Entry 6W39 (X-ray diffraction, 1.74 A resolution); this record covers chains A and B.

Chain A (and B):
Protein: Serine/threonine-protein kinase/endoribonuclease IRE1
From: Homo sapiens
Notes: EC 2.7.11.1, 3.1.26.-; chain B of this document is another copy of the same molecule, construct and numbering; everything in this record applies to it too
UniProtKB: O75460 (ERN1_HUMAN); numbering as in UniProt (aligned over 547-977)
Sequence (431 residues; numbered 547 to 977; the number before each row is that of its first residue):
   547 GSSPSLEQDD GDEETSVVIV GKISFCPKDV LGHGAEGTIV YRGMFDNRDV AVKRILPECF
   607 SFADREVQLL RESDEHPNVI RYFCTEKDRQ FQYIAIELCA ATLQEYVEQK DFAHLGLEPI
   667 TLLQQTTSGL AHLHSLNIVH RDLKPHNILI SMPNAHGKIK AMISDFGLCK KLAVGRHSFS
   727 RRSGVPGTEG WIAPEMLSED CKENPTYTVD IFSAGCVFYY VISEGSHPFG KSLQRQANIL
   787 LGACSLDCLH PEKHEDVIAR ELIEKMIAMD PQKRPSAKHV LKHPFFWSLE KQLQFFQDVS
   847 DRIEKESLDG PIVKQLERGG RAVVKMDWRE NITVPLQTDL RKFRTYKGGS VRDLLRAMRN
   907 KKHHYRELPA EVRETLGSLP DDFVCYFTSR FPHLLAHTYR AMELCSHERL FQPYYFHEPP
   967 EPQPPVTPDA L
Unresolved in the structure: 547-562, 580, 715-733, 745-748, 887-889, 964-977 (chain B: 547-562, 656-657, 715-733, 745-748, 888-889, 964-977)
Residues lining bound ligands: G-1749 (SJG; ethyl N-[6-methyl-5-[3-[2-[[(3S)-piperidin-3-yl]amino]pyrimidin-4-yl]pyridin-2-yl]oxy-naphthalen-1-yl]carbamate): Leu577, Gly578, Val586, Ala597, Lys599, Glu612, Leu615, Leu616, Ile626, Ile640, Ile642, Glu643, Leu644, Cys645, Ala646, Ala647, Thr648, Glu651, His692, Asn693, Leu695, Ser710, Asp711, Phe712, Leu714
Curated features (UniProtKB/Swiss-Prot):
  - region: Asn906, Lys907 (Interacts with hydroxy-aryl-aldehyde inhibitors)
  - active site: Asp688 (Proton acceptor)
  - binding site (ATP): Leu577 to Ile585, Lys599, Glu643 to Cys645, Lys690 to Asn693, Asp711
  - site: Tyr892 (Interacts with hydroxy-aryl-aldehyde inhibitors)
  - modified residue: Ser724 (Phosphoserine), Ser729 (Phosphoserine), Thr973 (Phosphothreonine)
  - natural variant: Arg635 (R635W: In a gastric adenocarcinoma sample), Ser769 (S769F: In a glioblastoma multiforme sample), Pro830 (P830L: In an ovarian serous carcinoma sample)
  - mutagenesis: Lys599 (K599A: Loss of autophosphorylation and of endoribonuclease activity. Inhibition of growth arrest)
What the authors report for this chain:
  - binding site for G-1749: Glu612, Leu615, Leu616, Cys645, Glu651, Asp711, Phe712, Leu714
  - contacts within the chain: Lys599-Glu612 (salt bridge)
  - self-association interface (contacts with another copy of this molecule); pairs are residue here / residue on that copy: Asp620-Arg627 (salt bridge), Asp620, Glu621, Arg627
  - conformationally variable residues (order/disorder transition, side-chain flip): Phe712, Cys715 to Pro732, Glu745 to Lys748
  - catalytic residues: Lys599 (proposed by the authors, not directly observed)
  - mutagenesis - R611A/R687A, R611A/R687A/K716A, R687A/K716A: increased catalytic activity on G-1749
  - mutagenesis - R611A/R687A/K716A, R611A/R687A/K716A/R722A/N750A: abolished catalytic activity on autophosphorylate
  - mutagenesis - R687A: unchanged catalytic activity on G-1749

Interface between chain A and chain B:
Residue-residue contacts (51; chain A residue first):
  Lys568(A) - Thr631(B)  hydrogen bond (side chain-backbone)
  Lys568(A) - Glu632(B)
  Phe591(A) - Phe591(B)  hydrophobic
  Phe591(A) - Phe629(B)
  Phe591(A) - Cys630(B)  hydrophobic
  Asp592(A) - Arg617(B)  salt bridge
  Asp592(A) - Tyr628(B)  hydrogen bond
  Asp592(A) - Cys630(B)
  Asp592(A) - Thr631(B)
  Asn593(A) - Arg617(B)  hydrogen bond
  Arg594(A) - Arg617(B)
  Arg594(A) - Asp620(B)  salt bridge
  Arg594(A) - Tyr628(B)  hydrogen bond (side chain-backbone)
  Arg617(A) - Asp592(B)  hydrogen bond (side chain-backbone)
  Arg617(A) - Asn593(B)  hydrogen bond
  Arg617(A) - Arg594(B)
  Asp620(A) - Arg594(B)  salt bridge
  Asp620(A) - Arg627(B)  salt bridge
  Glu621(A) - Arg627(B)  salt bridge
  Arg627(A) - Asp620(B)  salt bridge
  Arg627(A) - Glu621(B)  salt bridge
  Arg627(A) - Arg627(B)
  Arg627(A) - Tyr628(B)  hydrogen bond (side chain-backbone)
  Tyr628(A) - Asp592(B)  hydrogen bond
  Tyr628(A) - Arg594(B)  hydrogen bond (backbone-side chain)
  Tyr628(A) - Arg627(B)  hydrogen bond (backbone-side chain)
  Phe629(A) - Phe591(B)
  Cys630(A) - Lys568(B)
  Cys630(A) - Asp592(B)
  Thr631(A) - Lys568(B)  hydrogen bond (backbone-side chain)
  Thr631(A) - Asp592(B)
  Glu632(A) - Lys568(B)
  Ser681(A) - His702(B)  hydrogen bond (backbone-side chain)
  Leu682(A) - Ala701(B)  hydrophobic
  Leu682(A) - His702(B)
  Ala701(A) - Leu682(B)  hydrophobic
  His702(A) - Ser681(B)  hydrogen bond
  Lys706(A) - Glu621(B)  salt bridge
  Glu836(A) - Arg955(B)  salt bridge
  Asp847(A) - His909(B)  salt bridge
  Arg848(A) - Arg912(B)
  Lys851(A) - Glu913(B)
  Arg905(A) - His909(B)
  His909(A) - Asp847(B)  salt bridge
  His909(A) - Arg905(B)
  Arg912(A) - Arg848(B)
  Glu913(A) - Lys851(B)
  Leu925(A) - Arg955(B)
  Pro926(A) - Arg955(B)
  Arg955(A) - Glu836(B)  salt bridge
  Arg955(A) - Pro926(B)
Other interface residues (no listed pair), chain A (31 interface residues in all): Glu954
Other interface residues (no listed pair), chain B (30 interface residues in all): Leu616, Leu925

In short:
31 residues of chain A and 30 residues of chain B are in contact, with 13 hydrogen bonds and 12 salt bridges.
Polar contacts include Asp592(A)-Arg617(B), Arg594(A)-Asp620(B) and Asp620(A)-Arg627(B). The paper reports the
catalytic residue Lys599(A); R611A/R687A, R611A/R687A/K716A and R687A/K716A of chain A increase catalytic
activity on G-1749; 5 substitutions were tested in all.
Chain A and chain B are both Serine/threonine-protein kinase/endoribonuclease IRE1 (Homo sapiens); the
structure, Structure of unphosphorylated IRE1 in complex with G-1749, was determined by X-ray diffraction
together with 6W3A, 6W3B, 6W3C, 6W3E and 6W3K from the same study.
